9NTM - chains 1C and NB of the 89 polymer chains in the assembly; structure by electron microscopy, 7.10 A resolution (low resolution: residue-level contacts below are approximate; hydrogen-bond / salt-bridge calls are withheld).

# Chain 1C
Molecule: Sperm flagellar protein 1, G protein/GFP fusion protein
Organism: Homo sapiens
UniProtKB: chimeric construct of Q9Y4P9, B7UCZ6: residues 8-132 from Q9Y4P9 (SPEF1_HUMAN) positions 1-125 (UniProt number = residue number - 7); residues 138-376 from B7UCZ6 positions 512-750 (UniProt number = residue number + 374)
Chain sequence (393 residues; row label = number of the first residue in the row; numbers below 1 keep their minus sign (Pro-2 is residue -2)):
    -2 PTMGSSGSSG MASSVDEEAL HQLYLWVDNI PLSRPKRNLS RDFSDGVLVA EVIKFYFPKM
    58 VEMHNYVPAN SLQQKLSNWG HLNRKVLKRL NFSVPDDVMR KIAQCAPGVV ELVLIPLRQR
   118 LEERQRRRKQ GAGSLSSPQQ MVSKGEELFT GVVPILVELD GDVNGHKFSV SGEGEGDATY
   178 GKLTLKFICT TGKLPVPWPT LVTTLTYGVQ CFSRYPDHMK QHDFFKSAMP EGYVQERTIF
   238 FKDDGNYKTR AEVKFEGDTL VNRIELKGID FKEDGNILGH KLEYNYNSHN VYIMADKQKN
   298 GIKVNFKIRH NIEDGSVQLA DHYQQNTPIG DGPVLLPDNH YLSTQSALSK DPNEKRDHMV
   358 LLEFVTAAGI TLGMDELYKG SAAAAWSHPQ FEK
Unresolved in the structure: -2 to 7, 128-390
Construct notes: expression tag (-2 to 7, 377-390); linker (133-137)

# Chain NB
Molecule: Tubulin beta chain
Organism: Bos taurus
UniProtKB: A0A4W2DT89 (A0A4W2DT89_BOBOX); the author numbering skips numbers that UniProt does not, so the offset changes along the chain: 1-44 = UniProt 1-44; 47-360 = UniProt 45-358; 369-455 = UniProt 359-445
Chain sequence (445 residues; each row starts with the number of its first residue; note: 10 numbers in that range are skipped by the numbering (no residue carries them; nothing is unmodelled there)):
     1 MREIVHIQAG QCGNQIGAKF WEVISDEHGI DPTGSYHGDS DLQL
    47 ERINVYYNEA TGNKYVPRAI LVDLEPGTMD SVRSGPFGQI FRPDNFVFGQ SGAGNNWAKG
   107 HYTEGAELVD SVLDVVRKES ESCDCLQGFQ LTHSLGGGTG SGMGTLLISK IREEYPDRIM
   167 NTFSVMPSPK VSDTVVEPYN ATLSVHQLVE NTDETYSIDN EALYDICFRT LKLTTPTYGD
   227 LNHLVSATMS GVTTCLRFPG QLNADLRKLA VNMVPFPRLH FFMPGFAPLT SRGSQQYRAL
   287 TVPELTQQMF DSKNMMAACD PRHGRYLTVA AIFRGRMSMK EVDEQMLNVQ NKNSSYFVEW
   347 IPNNVKTAVC DIPP
   369 RGLKMSATFI GNSTAIQELF KRISEQFTAM FRRKAFLHWY TGEGMDEMEF TEAESNMNDL
   429 VSEYQQYQDA TADEQGEFEE EEGEDEA
Unresolved in the structure: 437-455
Small-molecule neighbours:
  - GDP (guanosine-5'-diphosphate): Gly10, Gln11, Cys12, Gln15, Ile16, Asn101, Ser140, Gly142, Gly143, Gly144, Thr145, Gly146, Val171, Asp179, Thr180, Glu183, Asn206, Leu209, Tyr224, Leu227, Asn228
  - GTP (guanosine-5'-triphosphate): Gln247, Leu248, Lys254
  - taxol (TA1): Glu22, Val23, Asp26, Glu27, Leu217, Asp226, His229, Leu230, Ala233, Ser236, Phe272, Pro274, Leu275, Thr276, Ser277, Arg278, Gln281, Arg320, Pro360, Arg369, Gly370, Leu371

# How chain 1C and chain NB interact
Pairs across the interface - 7 pairs, chain 1C then chain NB:
  Arg34(1C) with Tyr108(NB)
  Arg38(1C) with Tyr108(NB)
  Asn67(1C) with Ala112(NB); Glu113(NB); Val115(NB); Asp116(NB)
  Ser68(1C) with Asp116(NB)

# In short
4 residues of chain 1C and 5 residues of chain NB are in contact. Chain NB binds GTP, GDP and taxol.
Here chain 1C is Sperm flagellar protein 1, G protein/GFP fusion protein (Homo sapiens) and chain NB is
Tubulin beta chain (Bos taurus). Entry 9NTM (SPEF1 bound to 14-pf microtubule) was determined by electron
microscopy (same publication as 9NW3 and 9OT2).
